PDB entry 8B4Q | X-ray diffraction, 1.40 A resolution | chains A and B

Chain A:
Molecule: 14-3-3 protein sigma
Organism: Homo sapiens
UniProtKB: P31947 (1433S_HUMAN); residues 1-231 here = UniProt positions 1-231
Amino-acid sequence (236 residues; row label = number of the first residue in the row; numbers below 1 keep their minus sign (Gly-4 is residue -4)):
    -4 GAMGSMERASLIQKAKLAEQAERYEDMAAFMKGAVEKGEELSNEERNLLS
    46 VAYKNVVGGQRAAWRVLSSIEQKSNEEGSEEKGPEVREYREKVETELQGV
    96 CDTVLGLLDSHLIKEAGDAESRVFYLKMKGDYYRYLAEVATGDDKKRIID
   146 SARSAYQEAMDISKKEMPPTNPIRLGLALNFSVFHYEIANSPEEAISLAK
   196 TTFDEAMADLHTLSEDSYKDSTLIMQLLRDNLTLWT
Sequence notes: expression tag (-4 to 0); engineered mutation Asn38 (Cys in P31947)
Swiss-Prot annotation at these positions:
  - site (Interaction with phosphoserine on interacting protein): Arg56, Arg129
  - modified residue (Phosphoserine): Ser5, Ser74
Covalently attached groups: compound OYI linked to Lys122
Bound ions: Mg2+ site 1 near Glu2 (its only coordinating residue here); Mg2+ site 2: Glu35, Glu110, Glu188; Mg2+ site 3: Glu75, Glu161
Ligand contacts: OYI (3-fluoranyl-4-methanoyl-N-methyl-N-(2-sulfanylethyl)benzamide): Asn42, Ser45, Phe119, Pro167, Ile168, Gly171, Leu174, Leu218, Ile219, Leu222
What the authors report for this chain:
  - binding site for OYI: Lys122

Chain B:
Molecule: Estrogen-related receptor gamma
UniProtKB: P62508 (ERR3_HUMAN); residues 174-182 here = UniProt positions 174-182
Amino-acid sequence (10 residues; each row starts with the number of its first residue):
   174 KRRRKSCQAX
Unresolved in the structure: 174, 182-183
Sequence notes: amidation (183)
Modified positions: Ser179 (phosphoserine; SEP); NH2 (amino group) at position 183
What the authors report for this chain:
  - binding site for OYI: Cys180

How chain A and chain B interact:
Residue-residue contacts (23; chain A residue first):
  Lys49(A) - Gln181(B)
  Arg56(A) - Arg176(B)
  Arg56(A) - Arg177(B)
  Arg56(A) - Ser179(B)
  Arg60(A) - Arg176(B)
  Arg129(A) - Arg177(B)
  Arg129(A) - Ser179(B)
  Tyr130(A) - Ser179(B)
  Gly171(A) - Cys180(B)
  Leu174(A) - Lys178(B)
  Leu174(A) - Ser179(B)
  Leu174(A) - Cys180(B)
  Asn175(A) - Ser179(B)
  Asn175(A) - Cys180(B)  hydrogen bond (side chain-backbone)
  Val178(A) - Arg177(B)
  Val178(A) - Lys178(B)
  Glu182(A) - Arg177(B)  salt bridge
  Leu222(A) - Lys178(B)
  Asp225(A) - Lys178(B)  salt bridge
  Asn226(A) - Arg177(B)
  Asn226(A) - Lys178(B)  hydrogen bond (side chain-backbone)
  Leu229(A) - Arg175(B)
  Leu229(A) - Arg177(B)
Interface residues without a listed pair, chain A (16 interface residues in all): Glu133, Trp230

In short:
The interface between chain A and chain B involves 16 residues on one side and 7 on the other, with 2 hydrogen
bonds and 2 salt bridges. Polar contacts include Glu182(A)-Arg177(B), Asp225(A)-Lys178(B) and
Asn175(A)-Cys180(B). Bound to chain B: compound OYI. From the paper: a binding site for OYI at Lys122(A) and
Cys180(B).
Chain A is 14-3-3 protein sigma (Homo sapiens) and chain B is Estrogen-related receptor gamma; the structure,
Ternary structure of 14-3-3s, ERRg phosphopeptide and dual-reactive compound 5, was determined by X-ray
diffraction together with 8B2I, 8B2K, 8B5P, 8BFC, 8BI7, 8BJG, 8BJN and 8BM5 from the same study.
